Entry 9IMK (electron microscopy, 4.01 A resolution (low resolution: residue-level contacts below are approximate; hydrogen-bond / salt-bridge calls are withheld)); this record covers chains K and O of the 18 polymer chains in the assembly.

Chain K:
Name: Non-structural protein 8
From: Severe acute respiratory syndrome coronavirus 2
UniProtKB: P0DTD1 (R1AB_SARS2); residues 1-198 here correspond to UniProt positions 3943-4140 (UniProt number = residue number + 3942)
Amino-acid sequence (198 residues; each row starts with the number of its first residue):
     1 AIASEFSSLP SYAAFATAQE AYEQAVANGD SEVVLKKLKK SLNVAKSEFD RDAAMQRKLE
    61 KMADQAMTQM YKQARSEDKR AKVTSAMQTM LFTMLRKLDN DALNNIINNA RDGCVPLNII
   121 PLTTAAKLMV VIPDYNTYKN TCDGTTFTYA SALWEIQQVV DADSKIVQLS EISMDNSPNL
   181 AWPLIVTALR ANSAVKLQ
Not modelled in the structure: 1-5, 192-198

Chain O:
Molecule: 40-nt RNA strand
Sequence (40 nucleotides; each row starts with the number of its first residue):
     1 XUUAAAGGUU UAUACCUUCC CAGGUAACAA ACCAACCAAC
Modified / non-standard residues: ATP (adenosine-5'-triphosphate) at position 1

Interface between chain K and chain O:
Residue-residue contacts (4):
  Lys36(K) with A14(O); C15(O)
  Arg51(K) with G24(O)
  Lys58(K) with U25(O)
Also at the interface, not in a pair above, chain K (8 interface residues in all): Val33, Lys37, Ser47, Asp50, Ala54
Also at the interface, not in a pair above, chain O (5 interface residues in all): G23

Summary:
The interface between chain K and chain O involves 8 residues on one side and 5 on the other.
Here chain K is Non-structural protein 8 (Severe acute respiratory syndrome coronavirus 2) and chain O is a
40-nt RNA strand. Entry 9IMK (SARS-CoV-2 Replication-Transcription Complex has a dimer architecture (dRTC) in
post-capping state) was determined by electron microscopy, deposited together with 9IMM and 8XCH.
